5YJK - chain A; structure by X-ray diffraction, 2.40 A resolution.

# Chain A
Protein: Kallikrein-7
From: Homo sapiens
Notes: EC 3.4.21.117
UniProt: P49862 (KLK7_HUMAN); the construct lacks a stretch of the UniProt sequence and is renumbered around it, so the offset changes along the chain: 16-35 = UniProt 30-49; 37-61 = UniProt 50-74; 63-75 = UniProt 75-87; 78-125 = UniProt 88-135; 4 more segments
Chain sequence (224 residues; row label = number of the first residue in the row; note: 10 numbers in that range are skipped by the numbering (no residue carries them; nothing is unmodelled there); a row labelled like 186A-186B holds insertion residues (186A, then the next letters in order)):
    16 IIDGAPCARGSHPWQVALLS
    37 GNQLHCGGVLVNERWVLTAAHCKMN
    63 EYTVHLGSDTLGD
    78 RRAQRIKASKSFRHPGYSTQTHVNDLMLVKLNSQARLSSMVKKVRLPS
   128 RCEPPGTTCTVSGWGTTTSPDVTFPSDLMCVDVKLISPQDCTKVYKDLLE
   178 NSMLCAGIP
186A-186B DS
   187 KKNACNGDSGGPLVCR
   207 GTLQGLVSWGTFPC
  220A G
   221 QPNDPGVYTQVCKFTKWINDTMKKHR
Curated features (UniProtKB/Swiss-Prot):
  - active site (Charge relay system): His-57, Asp-102, Ser-195
  - site: His-99 (Major binding site for inhibitory zinc or copper)
  - glycosylation: Asn-239 (N-linked (GlcNAc...) asparagine)
Cystine bridges: Cys-22/Cys-157, Cys-42/Cys-58, Cys-129/Cys-232, Cys-136/Cys-201, Cys-168/Cys-182, Cys-191/Cys-220
Residues lining bound ligands: 8VX ((R)-2-(6-(5-chloro-2-methoxybenzyl)-3-(2,2-dimethylhydrazono)-7-oxo-1,4-diazepan-1-yl)-N-(3-(methylsulfonyl)phenyl)acetamide): Leu-40, His-41, His-57, His-99, Asp-102, Val-149, Phe-151, Asn-189, Ala-190, Cys-191, Asn-192, Gly-193, Asp-194, Ser-195, Val-213, Ser-214, Trp-215, Gly-216, Thr-217, Phe-218, Cys-220, Gly-226, Val-227

# In short
Chain A binds compound 8VX. Curated annotation (UniProt) lists 3 active-site residues.
Chain A is Kallikrein-7 (Homo sapiens); the structure, Human kallikrein 7 in complex with 1,4-diazepane-7-one
1-acetamide derivative, was determined by X-ray diffraction, deposited together with 5Y9L.
